Entry 5UHC (X-ray diffraction, 3.80 A resolution); this record covers chains D and E of the 9 polymer chains in the assembly.

# Chain D
Molecule: DNA-directed RNA polymerase subunit beta'
From: Mycobacterium tuberculosis (strain ATCC 25618 / H37Rv)
Notes: EC 2.7.7.6
UniProt: P9WGY7 (RPOC_MYCTU); residues 1-1316 here = UniProt positions 1-1316
Chain sequence (1316 residues; numbered 1 to 1316; the number before each row is that of its first residue):
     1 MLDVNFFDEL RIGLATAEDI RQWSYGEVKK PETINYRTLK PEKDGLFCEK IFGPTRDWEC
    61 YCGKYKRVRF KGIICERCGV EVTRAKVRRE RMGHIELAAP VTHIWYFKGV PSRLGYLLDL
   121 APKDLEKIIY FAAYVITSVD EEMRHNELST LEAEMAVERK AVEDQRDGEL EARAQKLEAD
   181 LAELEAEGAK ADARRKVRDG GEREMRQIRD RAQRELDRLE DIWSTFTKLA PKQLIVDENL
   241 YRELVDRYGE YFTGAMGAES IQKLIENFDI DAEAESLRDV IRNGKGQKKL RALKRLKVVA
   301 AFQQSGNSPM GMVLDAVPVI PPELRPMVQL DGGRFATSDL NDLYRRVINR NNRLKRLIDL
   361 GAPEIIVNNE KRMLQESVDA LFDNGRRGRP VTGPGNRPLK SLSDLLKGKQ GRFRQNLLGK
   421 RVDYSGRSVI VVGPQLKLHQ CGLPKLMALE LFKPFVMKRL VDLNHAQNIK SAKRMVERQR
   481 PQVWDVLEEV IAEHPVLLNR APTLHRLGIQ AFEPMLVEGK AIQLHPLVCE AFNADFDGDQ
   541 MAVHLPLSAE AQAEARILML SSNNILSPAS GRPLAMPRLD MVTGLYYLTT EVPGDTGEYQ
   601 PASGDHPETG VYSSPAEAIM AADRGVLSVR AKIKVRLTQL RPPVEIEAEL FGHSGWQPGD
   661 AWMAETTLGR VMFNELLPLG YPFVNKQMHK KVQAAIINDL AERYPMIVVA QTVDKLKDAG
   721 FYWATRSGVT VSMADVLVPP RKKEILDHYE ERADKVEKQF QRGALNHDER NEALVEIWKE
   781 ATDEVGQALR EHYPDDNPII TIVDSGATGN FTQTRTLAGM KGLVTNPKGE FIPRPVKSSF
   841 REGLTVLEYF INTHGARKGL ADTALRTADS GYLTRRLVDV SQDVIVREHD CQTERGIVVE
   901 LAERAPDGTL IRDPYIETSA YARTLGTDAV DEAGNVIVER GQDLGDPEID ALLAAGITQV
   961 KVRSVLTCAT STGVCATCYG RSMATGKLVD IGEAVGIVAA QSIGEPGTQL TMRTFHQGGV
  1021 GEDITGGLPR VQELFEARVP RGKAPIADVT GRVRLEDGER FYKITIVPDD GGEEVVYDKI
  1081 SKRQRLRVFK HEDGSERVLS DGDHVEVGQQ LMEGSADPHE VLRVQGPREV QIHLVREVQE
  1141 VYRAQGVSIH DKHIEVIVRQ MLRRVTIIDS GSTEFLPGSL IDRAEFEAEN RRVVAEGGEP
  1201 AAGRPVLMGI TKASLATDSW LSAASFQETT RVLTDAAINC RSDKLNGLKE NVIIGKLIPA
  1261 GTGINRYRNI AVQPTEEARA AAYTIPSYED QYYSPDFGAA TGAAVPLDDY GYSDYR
Disordered / not traced: 1-2, 1012-1025, 1282-1316
Curated features (UniProtKB/Swiss-Prot):
  - binding site (Zn(2+)): Cys60, Cys62, Cys75, Cys78, Cys891, Cys968, Cys975, Cys978
  - binding site (Mg(2+)): Asp535, Asp537, Asp539

# Chain E
Molecule: DNA-directed RNA polymerase subunit omega
From: Mycobacterium tuberculosis (strain ATCC 25618 / H37Rv)
Notes: EC 2.7.7.6
UniProt: P9WGY5 (RPOZ_MYCTU); numbering as in UniProt (aligned over 1-110)
Chain sequence (110 residues; row label = number of the first residue in the row):
     1 MSISQSDASL AAVPAVDQFD PSSGASGGYD TPLGITNPPI DELLDRVSSK YALVIYAAKR
    61 ARQINDYYNQ LGEGILEYVG PLVEPGLQEK PLSIALREIH ADLLEHTEGE
Disordered / not traced: 1-27, 109-110

# How chain D and chain E interact
Pairs across the interface (81):
  Lys437(D) with Leu33(E)
  His439(D) with Leu33(E); Thr36(E)
  Arg459(D) with Gln88(E)
  Glu489(D) with Gln88(E), hydrogen bond; Lys90(E)
  Val490(D) with Lys90(E)
  Ala492(D) with Lys90(E)
  Glu493(D) with Gly34(E); Ser93(E), hydrogen bond
  Pro495(D) with Ile35(E), hydrophobic
  Glu513(D) with Gly34(E); Ile35(E), hydrogen bond (side chain-backbone)
  Ala549(D) with Ala58(E); Arg62(E)
  Glu550(D) with Ala58(E); Arg62(E), salt bridge
  Gln552(D) with Leu92(E)
  Ala553(D) with Val54(E), hydrophobic; Ala58(E), hydrophobic; Leu92(E)
  Glu554(D) with Val54(E)
  Arg556(D) with Ile35(E), hydrogen bond (side chain-backbone); Asn37(E); Leu92(E); Ser93(E); Leu96(E)
  Ile557(D) with Ile40(E); Leu53(E), hydrophobic; Val54(E), hydrophobic
  Leu558(D) with Val54(E), hydrophobic
  Leu560(D) with Ile35(E), hydrophobic
  Asn563(D) with Ile40(E)
  Pro705(D) with Asp41(E)
  Met706(D) with Ile40(E), hydrophobic; Asp41(E), hydrogen bond (backbone-side chain); Lys50(E)
  Ile707(D) with Pro32(E), hydrophobic; Thr36(E); Pro39(E), hydrophobic; Asp41(E), hydrogen bond (backbone-side chain)
  Val708(D) with Tyr29(E), hydrophobic
  Gln711(D) with Asp30(E), hydrogen bond (side chain-backbone); Thr31(E); Pro32(E)
  Lys715(D) with Asp30(E), salt bridge
  Asp990(D) with Ser49(E); Lys50(E), hydrogen bond (side chain-backbone); Tyr51(E)
  Glu993(D) with Tyr51(E), hydrogen bond
  Gly1261(D) with Tyr51(E)
  Thr1262(D) with Tyr51(E)
  Arg1266(D) with Glu108(E)
  Tyr1267(D) with Ser49(E), hydrogen bond; Tyr51(E), hydrophobic; Ala52(E), hydrophobic; Ile55(E)
  Arg1268(D) with Ile55(E); Lys59(E), hydrogen bond (backbone-side chain)
  Asn1269(D) with Glu108(E)
  Ile1270(D) with Ala52(E); Lys59(E), hydrogen bond (backbone-side chain); His106(E); Thr107(E)
  Ala1271(D) with Glu105(E); Thr107(E), hydrogen bond (backbone-side chain)
  Val1272(D) with Tyr56(E); Gln63(E), hydrogen bond (backbone-side chain); Glu105(E)
  Gln1273(D) with Leu104(E); Glu105(E), hydrogen bond (backbone-backbone)
  Pro1274(D) with Leu82(E), hydrophobic; Leu103(E); Leu104(E), hydrophobic; Glu105(E)
  Thr1275(D) with Asp102(E); Leu103(E), hydrogen bond (backbone-backbone); Leu104(E); Glu105(E)
  Glu1276(D) with Glu105(E)
  Ala1278(D) with Leu82(E), hydrophobic
Interface residues without a listed pair, chain D (43 interface residues in all): Gln440, Ser548
Interface residues without a listed pair, chain E (42 interface residues in all): Gly28, Leu44, Ser48, Arg60, Val79

# In short
The interface between chain D and chain E involves 43 residues on one side and 42 on the other, with 16
hydrogen bonds and 2 salt bridges. Polar pairs include Glu550(D)-Arg62(E), Lys715(D)-Asp30(E) and
Glu489(D)-Gln88(E).
Chain D is DNA-directed RNA polymerase subunit beta' and chain E is DNA-directed RNA polymerase subunit omega,
both from Mycobacterium tuberculosis (strain ATCC 25618 / H37Rv); the structure, Crystal structure of
Mycobacterium tuberculosis transcription initiation complex containing 3nt RNA in complex with Rifampin, was
determined by X-ray diffraction (same publication as 5UH5, 5UH6, 5UH8, 5UH9, 5UHA, 5UHB and 4 further
entries).
